PDB entry 3HFS | X-ray diffraction, 3.17 A resolution | chain A

# Chain A
Molecule: Anthocyanidin reductase
Organism: Vitis vinifera
Notes: EC 1.3.1.77
Reference sequence: Q5FB34 (Q5FB34_VITVI); numbering as in UniProt (aligned over 1-338)
Chain sequence (338 residues; each row starts with the number of its first residue):
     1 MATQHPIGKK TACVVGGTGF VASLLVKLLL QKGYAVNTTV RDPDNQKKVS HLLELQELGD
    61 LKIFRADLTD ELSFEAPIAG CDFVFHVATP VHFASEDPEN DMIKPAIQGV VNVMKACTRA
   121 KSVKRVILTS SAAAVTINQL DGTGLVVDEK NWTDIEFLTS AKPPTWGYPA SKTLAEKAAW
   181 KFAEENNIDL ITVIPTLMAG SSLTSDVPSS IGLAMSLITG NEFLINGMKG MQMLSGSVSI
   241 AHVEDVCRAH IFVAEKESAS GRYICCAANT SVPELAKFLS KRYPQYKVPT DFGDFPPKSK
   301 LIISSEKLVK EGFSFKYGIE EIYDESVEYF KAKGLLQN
Unresolved in the structure: 1-6, 93-102, 151-164, 338
UniProt features mapped onto this chain:
  - binding site (NADP(+)): Thr18 to Val21, Lys48, Val87 to Pro90, Tyr168

# In short
From UniProt: 10 NADP+-binding residues.
Chain A is Anthocyanidin reductase (Vitis vinifera); the structure, Structure of apo anthocyanidin reductase
from vitis vinifera, was determined by X-ray diffraction (same publication as 2RH8).
